Entry 9F67 (electron microscopy, 2.80 A resolution); this record covers chains 3 and 2 of the 4 polymer chains in the assembly.

# Chain 3
Molecule: Nuclear cap binding complex subunit CBP30
Source organism: Trypanosoma brucei brucei
Reference sequence: Q387Z0 (Q387Z0_TRYB2); residues 1-270 here = UniProt positions 1-270
Chain sequence (270 residues; row label = number of the first residue in the row):
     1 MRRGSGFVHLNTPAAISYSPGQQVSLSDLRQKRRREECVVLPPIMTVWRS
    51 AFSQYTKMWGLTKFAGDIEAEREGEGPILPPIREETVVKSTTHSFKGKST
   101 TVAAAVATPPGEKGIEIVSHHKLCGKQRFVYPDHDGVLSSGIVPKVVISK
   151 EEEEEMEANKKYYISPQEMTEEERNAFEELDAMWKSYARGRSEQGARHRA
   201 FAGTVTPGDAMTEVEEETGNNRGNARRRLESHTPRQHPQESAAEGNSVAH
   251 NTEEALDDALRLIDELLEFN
Disordered / not traced: 1-24, 84-270

# Chain 2
Molecule: Nuclear cap-binding protein subunit 2
Source organism: Trypanosoma brucei brucei
Reference sequence: Q585L4 (Q585L4_TRYB2); residues 1-187 here = UniProt positions 1-187
Chain sequence (187 residues; numbered 1 to 187; the number before each row is that of its first residue):
     1 MAEYLIDLTPRMAYVDRHELLRSLLTEKEFIERRQEQLNKSTTVYVGNLS
    51 FYTTEDQIWEHFSRCGHIRDLVMGLSEVTRTPCGFCFVVFESQDGAMSAV
   101 IDLHGTLLDDRVITVSWDVGCDHTRRWGRGAHGGQVVDGVRQNLDSARGG
   151 LGVLRREELGVGAAVAEDQLVHYTWIPPRRVEKRGRS
Disordered / not traced: 163-166, 180-187
From the paper describing this entry:
  - binding site for cap4: Tyr-14, Tyr-45, Trp-117, Asp-118, Arg-125, Arg-129, Gln-135, Val-136, Val-137, Val-140, Gln-142, Leu-154

# Interface between chain 3 and chain 2
Residue-residue contacts (13):
  Asp-28(3) with Val-161(2)
  Arg-30(3) with Leu-144(2); Leu-151(2); Val-161(2)
  Arg-33(3) with Ser-146(2), hydrogen bond
  Arg-34(3) with Tyr-52(2), hydrogen bond (backbone-side chain)
  Arg-35(3) with Tyr-52(2), hydrogen bond (side chain-backbone); Thr-53(2); Gln-57(2); Asp-109(2), salt bridge
  Cys-38(3) with Tyr-52(2), hydrophobic; Ser-146(2)
  Pro-42(3) with Leu-107(2), hydrophobic
Other interface residues (no listed pair), chain 3 (11 interface residues in all): Leu-26, Val-39, Val-40, Leu-41
Other interface residues (no listed pair), chain 2 (13 interface residues in all): Asp-110, Ala-147, Gly-150, Arg-155
The authors on this interface:
  - specific contacts: Arg-35(3)/Tyr-52(2)
  - interface residues, chain 3: Ser-27(3), Arg-30(3), Arg-33(3)

# In short
The interface between chain 3 and chain 2 involves 11 residues on one side and 13 on the other, with 3
hydrogen bonds and 1 salt bridge. Among the polar pairs are Arg-35(3)/Asp-109(2), Arg-33(3)/Ser-146(2) and
Arg-34(3)/Tyr-52(2). The paper describes a contact between Arg-35(3) and Tyr-52(2). From the paper: a binding
site for cap4 at Tyr-14(2), Tyr-45(2) and Trp-117(2) among others; interface residues Ser-27(3), Arg-30(3) and
Arg-33(3).
Chain 3 is Nuclear cap binding complex subunit CBP30 and chain 2 is Nuclear cap-binding protein subunit 2,
both from Trypanosoma brucei brucei; the structure, Trypanosoma brucei nuclear cap-binding complex (CBC) bound
to cap4, was determined by electron microscopy (same publication as 9F3F).
